Entry 3E0V (X-ray diffraction, 3.30 A resolution); this record covers chains A and C of the 4 polymer chains in the assembly.

# Chain A (and C)
Name: Pyruvate kinase
From: Leishmania mexicana
Notes: EC 2.7.1.40; chain C of this document is another copy of the same molecule, construct and numbering; everything in this record applies to it too
UniProtKB: Q27686 (KPYK_LEIME); residues 0-498 here correspond to UniProt positions 1-499 (UniProt number = residue number + 1)
Amino-acid sequence (539 residues; row label = number of the first residue in the row; numbers below 1 keep their minus sign (Met-40 is residue -40)):
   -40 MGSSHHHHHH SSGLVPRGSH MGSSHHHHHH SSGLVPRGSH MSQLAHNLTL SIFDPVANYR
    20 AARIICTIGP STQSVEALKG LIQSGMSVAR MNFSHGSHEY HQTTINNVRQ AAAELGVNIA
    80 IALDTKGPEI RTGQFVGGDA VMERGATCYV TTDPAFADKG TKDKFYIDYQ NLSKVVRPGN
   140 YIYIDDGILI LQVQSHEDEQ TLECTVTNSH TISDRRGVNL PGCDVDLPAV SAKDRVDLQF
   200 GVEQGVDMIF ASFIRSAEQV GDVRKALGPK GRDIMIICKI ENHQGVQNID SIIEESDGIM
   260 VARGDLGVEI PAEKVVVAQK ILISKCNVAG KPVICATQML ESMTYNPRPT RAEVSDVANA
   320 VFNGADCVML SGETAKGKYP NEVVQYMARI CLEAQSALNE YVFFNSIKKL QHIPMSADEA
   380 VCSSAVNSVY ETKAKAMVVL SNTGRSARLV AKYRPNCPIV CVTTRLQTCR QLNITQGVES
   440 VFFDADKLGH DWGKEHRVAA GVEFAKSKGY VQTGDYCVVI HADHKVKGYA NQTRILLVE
Disordered / not traced: -40 to -2, 483-488
Construct notes: expression tag (-40 to -1); conflict Ser382 (Gly383 in Q27686), Tyr389 (Ser390 in Q27686), Arg404 (Ala405 in Q27686), Ser405 (Gly406 in Q27686); engineered mutation Trp451 (Glu452 in Q27686)
Swiss-Prot annotation at these positions:
  - binding site (substrate): Arg49, Gly263, Asp264, Thr296
  - binding site (ATP): Asn51 to His54, Arg90
  - binding site (K(+)): Asn51, Ser53, Asp83, Thr84
  - binding site (Mg(2+)): Glu240, Asp264
  - site: Lys238 (Transition state stabilizer)

# Chain A / chain C interface
Residue-residue contacts - 45 pairs, chain A then chain C:
  Lys367(A) with Asn386(C); Glu390(C), salt bridge
  Ile372(A) with Tyr389(C)
  Pro373(A) with Glu390(C); Thr391(C); Lys392(C)
  Met374(A) with Glu390(C), hydrogen bond (backbone-backbone); Thr391(C)
  Ala376(A) with Tyr475(C), hydrophobic; Ile494(C), hydrophobic
  Ala379(A) with Glu390(C); Thr391(C)
  Val380(A) with Ile494(C), hydrophobic
  Ser382(A) with Glu390(C), hydrogen bond
  Ser383(A) with Ser383(C), hydrogen bond (side chain-backbone); Ser387(C), hydrogen bond; Glu390(C), hydrogen bond
  Asn386(A) with Lys367(C); Ser383(C)
  Ser387(A) with Ser383(C), hydrogen bond
  Tyr389(A) with Ile372(C)
  Glu390(A) with Lys367(C); Pro373(C); Met374(C), hydrogen bond (backbone-backbone); Ala379(C); Ser382(C), hydrogen bond; Ser383(C), hydrogen bond
  Thr391(A) with Pro373(C); Met374(C); Ala379(C)
  Tyr475(A) with Ala376(C)
  Ala489(A) with Arg493(C), hydrogen bond (backbone-side chain)
  Asn490(A) with Thr492(C); Arg493(C); Ile494(C), hydrogen bond (side chain-backbone)
  Gln491(A) with Gln491(C); Thr492(C)
  Thr492(A) with Asn490(C); Gln491(C); Thr492(C), hydrogen bond (backbone-backbone)
  Arg493(A) with Ala489(C), hydrogen bond (side chain-backbone); Asn490(C)
  Ile494(A) with Ala376(C); Val380(C), hydrophobic; Asn490(C), hydrogen bond (backbone-side chain)
Also at the interface, not in a pair above, chain A (23 interface residues in all): Ser375, Lys392
Also at the interface, not in a pair above, chain C (23 interface residues in all): Ser375

# Summary
Chain A and chain C each contribute 23 residues to their interface; the contacts include 14 hydrogen bonds and
1 salt bridge. Polar pairs include Lys367(A)-Glu390(C), Ser382(A)-Glu390(C) and Ser383(A)-Ser383(C).
Both chains are Pyruvate kinase (Leishmania mexicana). Entry 3E0V (Crystal structure of pyruvate kinase from
Leishmania mexicana in complex with sulphate ions) was determined by X-ray diffraction (same publication as
3E0W).
